PDB entry 8QT2 | X-ray diffraction, 1.65 A resolution | chains A and B

Chain A:
Protein: NAD-dependent protein deacetylase sirtuin-2
Organism: Homo sapiens
Notes: EC 3.5.1.-
UniProt: Q8IXJ6 (SIR2_HUMAN); residue numbers follow UniProt; this construct covers 56-356
Sequence (304 residues; row label = number of the first residue in the row):
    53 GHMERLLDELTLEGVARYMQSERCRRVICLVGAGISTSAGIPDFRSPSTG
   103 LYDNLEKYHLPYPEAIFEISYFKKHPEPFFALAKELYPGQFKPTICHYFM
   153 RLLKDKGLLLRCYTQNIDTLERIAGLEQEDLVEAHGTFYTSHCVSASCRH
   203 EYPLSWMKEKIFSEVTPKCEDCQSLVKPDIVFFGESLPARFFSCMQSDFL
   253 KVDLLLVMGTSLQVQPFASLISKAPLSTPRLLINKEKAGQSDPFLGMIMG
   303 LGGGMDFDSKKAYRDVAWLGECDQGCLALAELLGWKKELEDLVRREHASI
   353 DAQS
Not modelled in the structure: 53-56, 299-305, 356
Sequence notes: expression tag (53-55)
Ion coordination: Zn2+: Cys-195, Cys-200, Cys-221, Cys-224
Ligand contacts: WU8 (3-dodecylsulfanyl-2,2-dimethyl-propanoic acid): Phe-96, Arg-97, Leu-103, Phe-119, Phe-131, Ala-135, Leu-138, Tyr-139, Pro-140, Phe-143, Ile-169, Asp-170, Thr-171, His-187, Phe-190, Ile-232, Val-233, Phe-235
Swiss-Prot annotation at these positions:
  - active site: His-187 (Proton acceptor)
  - binding site (NAD(+)): Ala-85 to Thr-89, Asp-95 to Arg-97, Gln-167 to Asp-170, Thr-262, Ser-263, Asn-286 to Glu-288, Cys-324
  - binding site (Zn(2+)): Cys-195, Cys-200, Cys-221, Cys-224
  - modified residue (Phosphoserine): Ser-100, Ser-207
  - mutagenesis: Arg-97 (R97A: No effect on deacetylase activity), Ser-98 (S98A: Inhibits deacetylase activity), Ser-100 (S100A: Reduces deacetylase activity), Glu-116 (E116A: Reduces binding for the peptide inhibitor S2iL5), Glu-120 (E120A: Reduces binding for the peptide inhibitor S2iL5), Gln-167 (Q167A: Reduces deacetylase activity. Inhibits the block of entry to chromosome condensation and subsequent hyperploidy cell formation in response to mitotic stress ...), Asn-168 (N168A: Abolishes deacetylation of alpha-tubulin. Inhibits deacetylation of histone H3 at 'Lys-18' ...), Asp-170 (D170A/N: Reduces deacetylase activity), His-187 (H187Y/A: Inhibits deacetylase activity toward histone, alpha-tubulin, FZR1 and CDC20. No effect on CDK2-dependent phosphorylation ...), Phe-244 (F244A: Strongly reduces binding for the peptide inhibitor S2iL5), Gln-265 (Q265A: Reduces binding for the peptide inhibitor S2iL5), Ser-271 (S271A: Reduces binding for the peptide inhibitor S2iL5), 5 further mutagenesis entries in UniProt

Chain B:
Protein: Peptide-based super-slow substrate TNFn-6
Sequence (10 residues; numbered 1 to 10; the number before each row is that of its first residue):
     1 EALPKKXGGX
Not modelled in the structure: 1-2
Modified positions: NIY (meta-nitro-tyrosine) at position 7; NH2 (amino group) at position 10
Covalent attachments: 3-dodecylsulfanyl-2,2-dimethyl-propanoic acid (WU8) linked to Lys-6

Chain A / chain B interface:
Contacting residue pairs (24; chain A residue first):
  Arg-97(A) with Gly-8(B), hydrogen bond (side chain-backbone)
  His-187(A) with Lys-6(B)
  Val-233(A) with Lys-6(B), hydrogen bond (backbone-side chain)
  Phe-234(A) with Lys-6(B)
  Phe-235(A) with Lys-6(B); NIY_7(B)
  Gly-236(A) with Lys-5(B); Lys-6(B), hydrogen bond (backbone-backbone)
  Glu-237(A) with Lys-5(B); Lys-6(B), hydrogen bond (backbone-backbone)
  Ser-238(A) with Leu-3(B); Pro-4(B)
  Leu-239(A) with Leu-3(B); Pro-4(B), hydrogen bond (backbone-backbone); Lys-6(B); NIY_7(B)
  Ala-241(A) with Leu-3(B), hydrophobic
  Phe-244(A) with Pro-4(B), hydrophobic
  Gln-265(A) with NH2_10(B)
  Val-266(A) with NH2_10(B)
  Gln-267(A) with NIY_7(B); Gly-9(B); NH2_10(B)
  Pro-268(A) with NIY_7(B)
Interface residues without a listed pair, chain A (16 interface residues in all): Pro-240

Summary:
Chain A and chain B form an interface of 16 and 8 residues respectively; the contacts include 5 hydrogen
bonds. Polar pairs include Arg-97(A)/Gly-8(B), Val-233(A)/Lys-6(B) and Gly-236(A)/Lys-6(B). Chain A binds
compound WU8. Covalently linked compound WU8: at Lys-6(B).
Here chain A is NAD-dependent protein deacetylase sirtuin-2 (Homo sapiens) and chain B is Peptide-based
super-slow substrate TNFn-6. Entry 8QT2 (Crystal structure of human Sirt2 in complex with the super-slow
substrate TNFn-6) was determined by X-ray diffraction.
